PDB entry 4IO3 | X-ray diffraction, 1.66 A resolution | chains A and B

Chain A (and B):
Protein: AvGluR1 ligand binding domain
Source organism: Adineta vaga
Notes: fragment: 680-812; chain B of this document is another copy of the same molecule, construct and numbering; everything in this record applies to it too
UniProt: E9P5T5 (E9P5T5_ADIVA); the construct has insertions or renumbered stretches relative to UniProt, so the offset changes along the chain: 3-113 = UniProt 457-567; 116-248 = UniProt 680-812
Sequence (248 residues; row label = number of the first residue in the row):
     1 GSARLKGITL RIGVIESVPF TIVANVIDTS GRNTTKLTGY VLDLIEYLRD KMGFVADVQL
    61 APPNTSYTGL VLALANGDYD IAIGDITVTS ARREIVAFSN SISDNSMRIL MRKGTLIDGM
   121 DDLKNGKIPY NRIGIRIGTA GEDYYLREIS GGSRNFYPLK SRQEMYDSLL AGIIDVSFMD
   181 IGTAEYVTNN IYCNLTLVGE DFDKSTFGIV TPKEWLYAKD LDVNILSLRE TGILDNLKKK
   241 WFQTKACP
Disordered / not traced: 27-32 (chain B: 28-33)
Differences from the reference sequence: expression tag (1-2, 114-115)
Disulfide bonds: Cys193-Cys247
Residues lining bound ligands: aspartic acid (ASP): Tyr67, Asp85, Ile86, Thr87, Arg92, Arg136, Gly138, Thr139, Ala140, Arg162, Asp180, Phe207

How chain A and chain B interact:
Pairs across the interface - 41 pairs, chain A then chain B:
  Gly1(A) - Glu214(B)  hydrogen bond (backbone-side chain)
  Ser2(A) - Glu214(B)
  Val88(A) - Asn100(B)
  Val88(A) - Leu226(B)  hydrophobic
  Thr89(A) - Leu226(B)
  Thr89(A) - Glu230(B)
  Ser90(A) - Val223(B)  hydrogen bond (side chain-backbone)
  Ser90(A) - Leu226(B)
  Ser90(A) - Ser227(B)
  Ser90(A) - Glu230(B)  hydrogen bond (backbone-side chain)
  Arg93(A) - Ala218(B)
  Arg93(A) - Lys219(B)
  Arg93(A) - Asp222(B)  salt bridge
  Arg93(A) - Val223(B)
  Arg93(A) - Leu226(B)
  Glu94(A) - Lys219(B)  salt bridge
  Glu94(A) - Val223(B)
  Asn100(A) - Val88(B)
  Arg147(A) - Glu230(B)  hydrogen bond (side chain-backbone)
  Lys204(A) - Arg229(B)
  Thr206(A) - Arg229(B)  hydrogen bond
  Glu214(A) - Gly1(B)  hydrogen bond (side chain-backbone)
  Glu214(A) - Ser2(B)  hydrogen bond (side chain-backbone)
  Ala218(A) - Arg93(B)
  Lys219(A) - Arg93(B)
  Lys219(A) - Glu94(B)
  Lys219(A) - Lys213(B)
  Asp222(A) - Arg93(B)  salt bridge
  Val223(A) - Ser90(B)  hydrogen bond (backbone-side chain)
  Val223(A) - Arg93(B)
  Val223(A) - Glu94(B)
  Leu226(A) - Val88(B)  hydrophobic
  Leu226(A) - Thr89(B)
  Leu226(A) - Ser90(B)
  Leu226(A) - Arg93(B)
  Ser227(A) - Ser90(B)
  Arg229(A) - Lys204(B)
  Arg229(A) - Thr206(B)  hydrogen bond
  Glu230(A) - Thr89(B)
  Glu230(A) - Ser90(B)  hydrogen bond (side chain-backbone)
  Glu230(A) - Arg147(B)  hydrogen bond (backbone-side chain)
Other interface residues (no listed pair), chain A (25 interface residues in all): Ser101, Asp104, Ser205, Lys213, Thr231
Other interface residues (no listed pair), chain B (26 interface residues in all): Arg4, Ser101, Glu148, Ser205, Thr231

Summary:
The interface between chain A and chain B involves 25 residues on one side and 26 on the other, with 11
hydrogen bonds and 3 salt bridges. Among the polar pairs are Arg93(A)-Asp222(B), Glu94(A)-Lys219(B) and
Gly1(A)-Glu214(B). Ligands of chain A: aspartic acid.
Both chains are AvGluR1 ligand binding domain (Adineta vaga). Entry 4IO3 (Crystal Structure of the AvGluR1
ligand binding domain complex with aspartate at 1.66 Angstrom resolution) was determined by X-ray diffraction,
deposited together with 4IO2, 4IO4, 4IO5, 4IO6 and 4IO7.
